PDB entry 8CW4 | electron microscopy, 3.00 A resolution | chains 1B and 5D of the 70 polymer chains in the assembly

# Chain 1B (and 5D)
Name: Conjugal transfer protein TraM
Source organism: Escherichia coli
Notes: chain 5D of this document is another copy of the same molecule, construct and numbering; everything in this record applies to it too
Reference sequence: Q46696 (Q46696_ECOLX); residues 1-97 here = UniProt positions 1-97
Amino-acid sequence (97 residues; each row starts with the number of its first residue):
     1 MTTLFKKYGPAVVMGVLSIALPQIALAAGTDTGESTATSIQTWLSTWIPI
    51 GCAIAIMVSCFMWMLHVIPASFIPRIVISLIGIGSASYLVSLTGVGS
Unresolved in the structure: 1-27
Ligand contacts:
  - phosphatidylglycerol (PGW; (1R)-2-{[(S)-{[(2S)-2,3-dihydroxypropyl]oxy}(hydroxy)phosphoryl]oxy}-1-[(hexadecanoyloxy)methyl]ethyl (9Z)-octadec-9-enoate), molecule 1: Ala37, Ile40, Trp43, Leu44, Trp47
  - phosphatidylglycerol (PGW), molecule 2: Trp47, Gly51, Ile54, Ala55, Val58, Ser59, Met62, Val67, Ile68
  - phosphatidylglycerol (PGW), molecule 3: Ile56, Cys60, Trp63, Pro69, Ala70, Ile73, Pro74, Ile76, Val77, Ile81
  - phosphatidylglycerol (PGW), molecule 4: Phe61, Leu65, His66
  - phosphatidylglycerol (PGW), molecule 5: Arg75, Ile78, Gly82, Leu89

# Interface between chain 1B and chain 5D
Residue-residue contacts (10; chain 1B residue first):
  Ala28(1B) with Ser91(5D), hydrogen bond (backbone-side chain)
  Gly29(1B) with Ser87(5D); Tyr88(5D)
  Thr30(1B) with Gly84(5D); Tyr88(5D)
  Asp31(1B) with Tyr88(5D)
  Thr32(1B) with Ile81(5D); Gly84(5D); Ser85(5D), hydrogen bond
  Thr36(1B) with Ile81(5D)
Interface residues without a listed pair, chain 1B (8 interface residues in all): Gly33, Ile40
Interface residues without a listed pair, chain 5D (7 interface residues in all): Val77

# Summary
The interface between chain 1B and chain 5D involves 8 residues on one side and 7 on the other, with 2
hydrogen bonds. Polar contacts include Ala28(1B)-Ser91(5D) and Thr32(1B)-Ser85(5D). Chain 1B binds 5 copies of
phosphatidylglycerol.
Chain 1B and chain 5D are both Conjugal transfer protein TraM (Escherichia coli); the structure, CryoEM
structure of the N-pilus from Escherichia coli, was determined by electron microscopy together with 8CUE from
the same study.
